Entry 7WSO (electron microscopy, 3.03 A resolution); this record covers chains K and B of the 4 polymer chains in the assembly.

[Chain K (and B)]
Protein: Immunoglobulin heavy constant gamma 1
From: Homo sapiens
Notes: chain B of this document is another copy of the same molecule, construct and numbering; everything in this record applies to it too
UniProt: A0A0A0MS08 (A0A0A0MS08_HUMAN); residues 241-492 here correspond to UniProt positions 120-371 (UniProt number = residue number - 121)
Amino-acid sequence (252 residues; each row starts with the number of its first residue):
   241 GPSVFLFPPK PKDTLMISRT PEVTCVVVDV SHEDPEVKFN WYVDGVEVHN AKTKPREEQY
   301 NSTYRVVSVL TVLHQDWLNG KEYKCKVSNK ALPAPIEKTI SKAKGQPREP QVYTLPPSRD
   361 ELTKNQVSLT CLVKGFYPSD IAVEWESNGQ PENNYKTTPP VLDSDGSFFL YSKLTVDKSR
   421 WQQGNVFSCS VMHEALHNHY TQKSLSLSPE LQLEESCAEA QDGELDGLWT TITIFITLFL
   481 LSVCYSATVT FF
Disulfides: Cys265-Cys325, Cys371-Cys429

[Interface between chain K and chain B]
Cross-chain cystine bridges: Cys457(K)-Cys457(B)
Contacting residue pairs (39):
  Tyr353(K) with Ser358(B); Asp360(B); Glu361(B); Lys364(B)
  Ser358(K) with Tyr353(B); Leu355(B)
  Lys364(K) with Gln351(B)
  Thr370(K) with Tyr411(B)
  Lys396(K) with Leu402(B); Ser404(B); Phe409(B)
  Val401(K) with Thr398(B)
  Leu402(K) with Lys396(B)
  Ser404(K) with Asn394(B)
  Phe409(K) with Lys396(B)
  Tyr411(K) with Thr370(B), hydrogen bond; Tyr411(B), hydrophobic; Lys413(B)
  Lys413(K) with Phe409(B); Tyr411(B)
  Leu453(K) with Leu453(B), hydrophobic
  Glu454(K) with Ser456(B), hydrogen bond
  Ser456(K) with Cys457(B)
  Cys457(K) with Cys457(B), disulfide
  Leu465(K) with Leu465(B), hydrophobic
  Leu468(K) with Leu468(B), hydrophobic; Trp469(B), hydrophobic
  Thr471(K) with Ile472(B)
  Phe475(K) with Phe475(B), hydrophobic; Ile476(B), hydrophobic
  Ile476(K) with Phe475(B), hydrophobic
  Leu478(K) with Phe479(B)
  Phe479(K) with Leu478(B), hydrophobic; Phe479(B)
  Ser482(K) with Ser482(B), hydrogen bond; Val483(B)
  Tyr485(K) with Ser486(B)
  Ser486(K) with Tyr485(B)
  Val489(K) with Val489(B), hydrophobic
Interface residues without a listed pair, chain K (44 interface residues in all): Gln351, Thr354, Leu355, Pro356, Asp360, Glu361, Ser368, Leu372, Lys374, Asn394, Thr398, Pro399, Asp403, Ser412, Trp469, Ile472, Val483, Thr490
Interface residues without a listed pair, chain B (42 interface residues in all): Pro356, Ser368, Leu372, Lys374, Thr397, Val401, Asp403, Ser412, Glu455, Thr471

[In short]
44 residues of chain K face 42 of chain B across their interface, with 1 disulfide bond and 3 hydrogen bonds.
Polar contacts include Tyr411(K)-Thr370(B), Glu454(K)-Ser456(B) and Ser482(K)-Ser482(B).
Both chains are Immunoglobulin heavy constant gamma 1 (Homo sapiens). Entry 7WSO (Structure of a membrane
protein G) was determined by electron microscopy (same publication as 7XT6).
